4LBP - chain A; structure by X-ray diffraction, 1.87 A resolution.

Chain A:
Protein: 5-chloro-2-hydroxyhydroquinone dehydrochlorinase (TftG)
Organism: Burkholderia cepacia
UniProt: Q45075 (Q45075_BURCE); numbering as in UniProt (aligned over 1-100)
Chain sequence (100 residues; each row starts with the number of its first residue):
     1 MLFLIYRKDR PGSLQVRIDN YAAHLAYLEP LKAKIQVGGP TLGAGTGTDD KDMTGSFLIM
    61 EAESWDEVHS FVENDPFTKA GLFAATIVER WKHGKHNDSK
Unresolved in the structure: 99-100
Modified / non-standard residues: Mse1 (selenomethionine; parent Met); Mse53 (selenomethionine; parent Met); Mse60 (selenomethionine; parent Met)
Ligand contacts: 2,5-dihydroxycyclohexa-2,5-diene-1,4-dione (1WG): R17, Y21, H24, L25, L28, G38, G39, P40, Mse53, G55, S56, L58, F77, G94, H96, D98
From the paper describing this entry:
  - conformationally variable residues (order/disorder transition): K95 to D98
  - binding site for 2,5-dihydroxycyclohexa-2,5-diene-1,4-dione: R17, H24, S56, H96, D98
  - contacts within the chain: R7-D75 (salt bridge), D9-R17 (salt bridge), R17-S56 (hydrogen bond), H24-D75 (hydrogen bond)
  - interface residues: H96, D98
  - catalytic residues: R17, H24, S56, D75, H96, D98 (proposed by the authors, not directly observed)
  - catalytic residues: D9, P76 (by similarity / conservation)
  - mutagenesis - R17A, H24A, S56A, H96A: decreased catalytic activity
  - mutagenesis - H24A: decreased stability

Summary:
Bound to chain A: 2,5-dihydroxycyclohexa-2,5-diene-1,4-dione. The paper reports catalytic residues R17, H24
and S56 among others; R17A, H24A and S56A, among others, reduce catalytic activity.
Chain A is 5-chloro-2-hydroxyhydroquinone dehydrochlorinase (TftG) (Burkholderia cepacia); the structure,
5-chloro-2-hydroxyhydroquinone dehydrochlorinase (TftG) from Burkholderia phenoliruptrix AC1100: Complex with
2,5-dihydroxybenzoquinone, was determined by X-ray diffraction (same publication as 4LBH and 4LBI).
